PDB entry 2WCE | X-ray diffraction, 1.77 A resolution | chains A and B

Chain A (and B):
Name: Protein S100-A12
Organism: Homo sapiens
Notes: chain B of this document is another copy of the same molecule, construct and numbering; everything in this record applies to it too
UniProtKB: P80511 (S10AC_HUMAN); residues 1-91 here correspond to UniProt positions 2-92 (UniProt number = residue number + 1)
Chain sequence (95 residues; each row starts with the number of its first residue; numbers below 1 keep their minus sign (Mse-3 is residue -3)):
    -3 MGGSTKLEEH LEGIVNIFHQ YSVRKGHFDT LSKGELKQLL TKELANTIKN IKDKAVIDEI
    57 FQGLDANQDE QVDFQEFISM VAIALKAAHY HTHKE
Disordered / not traced: -3 to -1, 91
Differences from the reference sequence: engineered mutation Mse76 (Leu in P80511)
Modified positions: Mse-3 (selenomethionine); Mse76 (selenomethionine; parent Met)
Ion coordination: Na+: Ser18, Lys21, His23, Thr26
Curated features (UniProtKB/Swiss-Prot):
  - region: Thr37 to Val52 (Hinge domain)
  - binding site (Cu cation): His15, Asp25, His85, His89
  - binding site (Zn(2+)): His15, Asp25, His85, His89
  - binding site (Ca(2+)): Ser18, Lys21, His23, Thr26, Glu31, Asp61, Asn63, Asp65, Gln67, Glu72

Interface between chain A and chain B:
Contacting residue pairs (59; chain A residue first):
  Ser0(A) - Asn42(B)
  Ser0(A) - Thr88(B)  hydrogen bond (side chain-backbone)
  Ser0(A) - His89(B)
  Thr1(A) - Lys38(B)
  Thr1(A) - Glu39(B)  hydrogen bond (side chain-backbone)
  Leu3(A) - Ile10(B)  hydrophobic
  Leu3(A) - Ile13(B)
  Leu3(A) - Glu39(B)
  Leu3(A) - Leu40(B)  hydrophobic
  Glu4(A) - Glu39(B)
  Glu4(A) - Leu40(B)
  Glu4(A) - Ala41(B)
  Glu4(A) - Asn42(B)  hydrogen bond
  Glu4(A) - Thr43(B)  hydrogen bond (side chain-backbone)
  Glu4(A) - Thr88(B)  hydrogen bond (backbone-side chain)
  His6(A) - His6(B)
  His6(A) - Gly9(B)
  His6(A) - Ile10(B)
  Leu7(A) - Ile10(B)  hydrophobic
  Leu7(A) - Leu40(B)  hydrophobic
  Leu7(A) - Val77(B)  hydrophobic
  Leu7(A) - Leu81(B)  hydrophobic
  Glu8(A) - Thr88(B)  hydrogen bond
  Gly9(A) - His6(B)
  Ile10(A) - Leu3(B)  hydrophobic
  Ile10(A) - His6(B)
  Ile10(A) - Leu7(B)  hydrophobic
  Ile10(A) - Ile10(B)  hydrophobic
  Val11(A) - Tyr86(B)  hydrophobic
  Ile13(A) - Lys2(B)
  Ile13(A) - Leu3(B)
  Lys38(A) - Thr1(B)
  Glu39(A) - Thr1(B)  hydrogen bond (backbone-side chain)
  Glu39(A) - Leu3(B)
  Glu39(A) - Glu4(B)
  Leu40(A) - Leu3(B)  hydrophobic
  Leu40(A) - Glu4(B)
  Leu40(A) - Leu7(B)  hydrophobic
  Ala41(A) - Glu4(B)
  Asn42(A) - Ser0(B)
  Asn42(A) - Thr1(B)
  Asn42(A) - Glu4(B)  hydrogen bond
  Thr43(A) - Glu4(B)  hydrogen bond (backbone-side chain)
  Phe70(A) - Leu81(B)  hydrophobic
  Phe70(A) - Tyr86(B)
  Gln71(A) - Ala78(B)
  Gln71(A) - Ile79(B)
  Ile74(A) - Ile74(B)  hydrophobic
  Ile74(A) - Ala78(B)  hydrophobic
  Val77(A) - Leu7(B)  hydrophobic
  Leu81(A) - Phe70(B)  hydrophobic
  Lys82(A) - Gln71(B)  hydrogen bond
  Tyr86(A) - Glu8(B)
  Tyr86(A) - Val11(B)  hydrophobic
  Tyr86(A) - Phe70(B)
  Thr88(A) - Ser0(B)  hydrogen bond (backbone-side chain)
  Thr88(A) - Glu4(B)
  Thr88(A) - Glu8(B)  hydrogen bond
  His89(A) - Ser0(B)
Also at the interface, not in a pair above, chain A (35 interface residues in all): Lys2, Glu5, His15, Asp25, Leu35, Phe73, Ala78, Ile79, Lys90
Also at the interface, not in a pair above, chain B (32 interface residues in all): Glu5, His15, Leu35, Lys90

In short:
Chain A and chain B form an interface of 35 and 32 residues respectively; the contacts include 12 hydrogen
bonds. Among the polar pairs are Ser0(A)-Thr88(B), Thr1(A)-Glu39(B) and Glu4(A)-Asn42(B).
Chain A and chain B are both Protein S100-A12 (Homo sapiens); the structure, calcium-free (apo) S100A12, was
determined by X-ray diffraction, deposited together with 2WC8, 2WCB and 2WCF.
